PDB entry 5AWJ | X-ray diffraction, 2.20 A resolution | chains A and C

# Chain A
Protein: Vitamin D3 receptor
From: Rattus norvegicus
UniProtKB: P13053 (VDR_RAT); the construct lacks a stretch of the UniProt sequence and is renumbered around it, so the offset changes along the chain: 116-159 = UniProt 116-159; 207-211 = UniProt 160-164; 212-423 = UniProt 212-423
Amino-acid sequence (271 residues; each row starts with the number of its first residue; note: 47 numbers in that range are skipped by the numbering (no residue carries them; nothing is unmodelled there)):
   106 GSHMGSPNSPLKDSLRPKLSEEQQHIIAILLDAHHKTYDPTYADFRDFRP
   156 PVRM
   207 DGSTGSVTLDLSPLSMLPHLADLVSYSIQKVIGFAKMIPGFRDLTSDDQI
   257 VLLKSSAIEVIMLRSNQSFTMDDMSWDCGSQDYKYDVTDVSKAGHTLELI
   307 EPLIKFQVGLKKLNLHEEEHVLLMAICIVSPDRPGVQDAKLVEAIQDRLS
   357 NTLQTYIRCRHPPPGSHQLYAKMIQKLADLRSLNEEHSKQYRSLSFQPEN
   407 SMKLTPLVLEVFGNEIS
Disordered / not traced: 106-122, 207-217, 421-423
Differences from the reference sequence: expression tag (106-115)
Ligand contacts: YSL ((1R,3R)-5-[(2E)-2-[(1R,3aS,7aR)-1-[(2R,3S)-3-(2-hydroxyethyl)nonan-2-yl]-7a-methyl-2,3,3a,5,6,7-hexahydro-1H-inden-4-ylidene]ethylidene]-2-methylidene-cyclohexane-1,3-diol): Tyr143, Tyr147, Phe150, Leu223, Leu226, Ala227, Leu229, Val230, Ser233, Ile264, Ile267, Met268, Arg270, Ser271, Ser274, Trp282, Cys284, Tyr291, Val296, Ala299, His301, Leu305, Leu309, Leu389, His393, Tyr397, Phe418
From the paper describing this entry:
  - binding site for YSL: Tyr143, Ser233, Arg270, Ser274, Leu305, His393, Phe418
  - conformationally variable residues (side-chain flip): Leu305

# Chain C
Protein: Mediator of RNA polymerase II transcription subunit 1
UniProtKB: Q15648 (MED1_HUMAN); residues 625-637 here correspond to UniProt positions 640-652 (UniProt number = residue number + 15)
Amino-acid sequence (13 residues; row label = number of the first residue in the row):
   625 KNHPMLMNLLKDN
Disordered / not traced: 636-637

# Interface between chain A and chain C
Pairs across the interface (22; chain A residue first):
  Ile238(A) - Leu630(C)  hydrophobic
  Ile238(A) - Leu633(C)  hydrophobic
  Lys242(A) - Leu633(C)  hydrogen bond (side chain-backbone)
  Lys242(A) - Leu634(C)
  Lys242(A) - Lys635(C)
  Phe247(A) - Leu634(C)  hydrophobic
  Arg248(A) - Leu634(C)
  Ser252(A) - Met631(C)
  Gln255(A) - Leu634(C)
  Ile256(A) - His627(C)
  Ile256(A) - Met631(C)  hydrophobic
  Leu259(A) - Leu630(C)  hydrophobic
  Leu259(A) - Leu634(C)  hydrophobic
  Lys260(A) - His627(C)  hydrogen bond
  Lys260(A) - Leu630(C)
  Pro412(A) - Met629(C)  hydrophobic
  Leu413(A) - Met629(C)  hydrophobic
  Leu413(A) - Leu633(C)  hydrophobic
  Glu416(A) - His627(C)
  Glu416(A) - Pro628(C)
  Glu416(A) - Met629(C)  hydrogen bond (side chain-backbone)
  Glu416(A) - Leu630(C)  hydrogen bond (side chain-backbone)
Interface residues without a listed pair, chain A (14 interface residues in all): Gln235, Val417

# In short
The interface between chain A and chain C involves 14 residues on one side and 8 on the other, with 4 hydrogen
bonds. Polar pairs include Lys242(A)-Leu633(C), Lys260(A)-His627(C) and Glu416(A)-Met629(C). Ligands of chain
A: compound YSL. The paper reports a binding site for YSL at Tyr143(A), Ser233(A) and Arg270(A) among others;
conformational variability at Leu305(A).
Here chain A is Vitamin D3 receptor (Rattus norvegicus) and chain C is Mediator of RNA polymerase II
transcription subunit 1. Entry 5AWJ (Crystal structure of VDR-LBD/partial agonist complex: 22S-hexyl analogue)
was determined by X-ray diffraction together with 5AWK from the same study.
